PDB entry 9GGK | X-ray diffraction, 1.90 A resolution | chain A

Chain A:
Name: Histone deacetylase 6
From: Danio rerio
UniProtKB: F8W4B7 (F8W4B7_DANRE); numbering as in UniProt (aligned over 440-798)
Sequence (364 residues; row label = number of the first residue in the row):
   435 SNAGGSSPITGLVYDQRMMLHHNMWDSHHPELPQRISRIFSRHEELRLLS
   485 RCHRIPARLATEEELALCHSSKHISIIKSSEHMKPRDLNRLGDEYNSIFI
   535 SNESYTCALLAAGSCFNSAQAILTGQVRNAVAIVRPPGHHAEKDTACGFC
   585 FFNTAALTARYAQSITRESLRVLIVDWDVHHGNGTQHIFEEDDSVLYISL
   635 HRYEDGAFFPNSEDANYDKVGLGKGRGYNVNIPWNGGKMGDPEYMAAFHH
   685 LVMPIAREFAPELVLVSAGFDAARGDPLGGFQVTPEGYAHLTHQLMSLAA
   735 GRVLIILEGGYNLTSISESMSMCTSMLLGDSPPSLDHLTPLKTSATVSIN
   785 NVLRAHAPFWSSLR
Disordered / not traced: 435-441, 769-772, 798
Differences from the reference sequence: expression tag (435-439)
Ion coordination: Zn2+ site 1: Asp612, His614, Asp705 (together with A1IK2); Zn2+ site 2 near Asp612 (its only coordinating residue here); Zn2+ site 3 near Thr619 (its only coordinating residue here); Zn2+ site 4: Phe623, Val629
Residues lining bound ligands: A1IK2 (4-(4-methoxyphenyl)-N-[6-(oxidanylamino)-6-oxidanylidene-hexoxy]-1,3-thiazole-2-carboxamide): Pro464, Ser531, His573, His574, Gly582, Phe583, Asp612, His614, Phe643, Asp705, Pro711, Leu712, Gly743, Tyr745
Reported in the primary citation:
  - binding site for A1IK2: Ser531, His574

In short:
Bound to chain A: compound A1IK2. Asp612, His614 and Asp705 coordinate Zn2+ site 1. Phe623 and Val629
coordinate Zn2+ site 4. From the paper: a binding site for A1IK2 at Ser531 and His574.
Chain A is Histone deacetylase 6 (Danio rerio); the structure, Crystal structure of Danio rerio histone
deacetylase 6 catalytic domain 2 (CD2) in complex with
N-((6-(Hydroxyamino)-6-oxohexyl)oxy)-4-(4-methoxyphenyl)thiazole-2-carboxamide, was determined by X-ray
diffraction, deposited together with 9GGH.
